5KNS - chains A and B; structure by X-ray diffraction, 2.79 A resolution.

[Chain A (and B)]
Molecule: Hypoxanthine-guanine phosphoribosyltransferase
Source organism: Escherichia coli
Notes: chain B of this document is another copy of the same molecule, construct and numbering; everything in this record applies to it too
Reference sequence: A0A0U4JN50 (A0A0U4JN50_ECOLX); residues 1-182 here correspond to UniProt positions 10-191 (UniProt number = residue number + 9)
Amino-acid sequence (182 residues; each row starts with the number of its first residue):
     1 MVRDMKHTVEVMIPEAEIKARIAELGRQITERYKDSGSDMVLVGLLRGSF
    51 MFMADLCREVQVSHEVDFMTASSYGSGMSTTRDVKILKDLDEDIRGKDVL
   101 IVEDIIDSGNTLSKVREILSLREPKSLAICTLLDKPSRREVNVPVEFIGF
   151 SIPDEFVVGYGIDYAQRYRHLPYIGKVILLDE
Unresolved in the structure: 1-3, 74-80, 181-182 (chain B: 1-3, 74-79, 182)
Ion coordination: Mg2+: Glu103, Asp104 (together with 3L7)
Small-molecule neighbours: 3L7 ((2-{[2-(6-oxo-1,6-dihydro-9H-purin-9-yl)ethyl](2-{[(E)-2-phosphonoethenyl]oxy}ethyl)amino}ethyl)phosphonic acid): Leu46, Arg47, Gly48, Glu103, Asp104, Ile105, Ile106, Asp107, Ser108, Gly109, Asn110, Thr111, Leu112, Lys135, Arg138, Glu155, Phe156, Val157, Ile162, Asp163, Arg169

[Interface between chain A and chain B]
Contacting residue pairs (49):
  Leu46(A) with Leu46(B), hydrophobic
  Arg47(A) with Val66(B), hydrogen bond (side chain-backbone); Asp67(B), salt bridge; Asp91(B), salt bridge; Glu92(B), salt bridge
  Phe50(A) with Met53(B), hydrophobic; Ala54(B), hydrophobic; Val66(B), hydrophobic; Phe68(B), hydrophobic
  Met51(A) with Ala54(B), hydrophobic; Cys57(B), hydrophobic; Arg58(B)
  Met53(A) with Phe50(B), hydrophobic
  Ala54(A) with Phe50(B), hydrophobic; Met51(B); Ala54(B), hydrophobic
  Asp55(A) with Arg58(B), salt bridge
  Cys57(A) with Met51(B), hydrophobic; His170(B)
  Arg58(A) with Met51(B); Asp55(B), salt bridge; Arg58(B); Tyr160(B); His170(B); Pro172(B)
  Val62(A) with His170(B)
  Ser63(A) with His170(B)
  His64(A) with His170(B), hydrogen bond (backbone-side chain)
  Glu65(A) with Gln166(B)
  Val66(A) with Arg47(B), hydrogen bond (backbone-side chain); Phe50(B), hydrophobic; Arg169(B)
  Asp67(A) with Arg47(B), salt bridge
  Phe68(A) with Arg47(B); Phe50(B), hydrophobic
  Lys88(A) with Lys88(B)
  Asp91(A) with Arg47(B), salt bridge
  Glu92(A) with Arg47(B), salt bridge; Gln166(B), hydrogen bond
  Tyr160(A) with Arg58(B)
  Gln166(A) with Glu65(B); Glu92(B), hydrogen bond
  Arg169(A) with Val66(B)
  His170(A) with Cys57(B); Arg58(B); Val62(B); Ser63(B); His64(B), hydrogen bond (side chain-backbone)
  Pro172(A) with Arg58(B)
Other interface residues (no listed pair), chain A (28 interface residues in all): Thr70, Leu87, Arg167, Leu171
Other interface residues (no listed pair), chain B (27 interface residues in all): Val60, Thr70, Leu87

[Overview]
The interface between chain A and chain B involves 28 residues on one side and 27 on the other; the contacts
include 6 hydrogen bonds and 8 salt bridges. Among the polar pairs are Arg47(A)-Asp67(B), Arg47(A)-Asp91(B)
and Arg47(A)-Glu92(B). Ligands of chain A: compound 3L7.
Both chains are Hypoxanthine-guanine phosphoribosyltransferase (Escherichia coli). Entry 5KNS (E coli
hypoxanthine guanine phosphoribosyltransferase in complexed with
9-[(N-phosphonoethyl-N-phosphonoethoxyethyl)-2-aminoethyl]hypoxanthine) was determined by X-ray diffraction
(same publication as 5KNR, 5KNT, 5KNU, 5KNV and 5KNX).
